8U4F - chain A; structure by X-ray diffraction, 2.01 A resolution.

Chain A:
Molecule: Endoglucanase
Organism: Bacillus licheniformis DSM 13
Notes: EC 3.2.1.4
UniProtKB: Q65JI9 (Q65JI9_BACLD); residues 1-619 here correspond to UniProt positions 36-654 (UniProt number = residue number + 35)
Amino-acid sequence (619 residues; numbered 1 to 619; the number before each row is that of its first residue):
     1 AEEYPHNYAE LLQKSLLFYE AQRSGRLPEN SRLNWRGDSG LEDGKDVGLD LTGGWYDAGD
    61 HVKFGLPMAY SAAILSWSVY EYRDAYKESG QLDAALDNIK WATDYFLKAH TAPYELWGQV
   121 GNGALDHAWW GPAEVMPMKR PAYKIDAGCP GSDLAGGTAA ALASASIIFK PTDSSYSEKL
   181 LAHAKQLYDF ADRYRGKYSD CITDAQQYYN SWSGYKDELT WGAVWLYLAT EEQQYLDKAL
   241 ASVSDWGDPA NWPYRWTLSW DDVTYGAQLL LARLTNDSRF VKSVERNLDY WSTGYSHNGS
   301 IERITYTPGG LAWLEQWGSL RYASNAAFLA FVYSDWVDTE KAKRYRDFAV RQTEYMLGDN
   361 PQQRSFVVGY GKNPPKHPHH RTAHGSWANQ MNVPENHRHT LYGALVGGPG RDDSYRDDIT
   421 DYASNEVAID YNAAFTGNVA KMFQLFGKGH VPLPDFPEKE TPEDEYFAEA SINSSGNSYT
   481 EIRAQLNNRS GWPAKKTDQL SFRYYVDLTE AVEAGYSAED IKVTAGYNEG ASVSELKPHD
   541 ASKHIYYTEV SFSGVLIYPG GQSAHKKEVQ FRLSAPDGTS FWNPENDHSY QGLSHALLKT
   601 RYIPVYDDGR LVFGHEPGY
Disordered / not traced: 1-3, 618-619
Disulfides: Cys149-Cys201
Metal / ion sites: Ca2+ site 1: Ser213, Gly214, Asp217, Glu218, Asp261; Na+: Asn396, Asp577; Ca2+ site 2: Asp507, Glu510, Asn583, Asn586, Asp587
Residues lining bound ligands: beta-D-glucopyranose (BGC): Asp57, Tyr208, Tyr209, Trp260, Arg321, Tyr322, Tyr422, Asp430, Tyr431

Overview:
Bound to chain A: beta-D-glucopyranose. Ser213, Gly214, Asp217, Glu218 and Asp261 coordinate Ca2+ site 1.
Asn396 and Asp577 coordinate Na+.
Chain A is Endoglucanase (Bacillus licheniformis DSM 13); the structure, Crystal Structure of BlCel9A from
Glycoside Hydrolase Family 9 in Complex with Cellohexaose, was determined by X-ray diffraction (same
publication as 8U49 and 8U4A).
